PDB entry 8BQ8 | X-ray diffraction, 2.70 A resolution | chains A and B of the 6 polymer chains in the assembly

[Chain A (and B)]
Name: Disks large-like protein 1
Organism: Trichoplax sp. H2
Notes: chain B of this document is another copy of the same molecule, construct and numbering; everything in this record applies to it too
UniProt: A0A369SI82 (A0A369SI82_9METZ); residues 317-405 here correspond to UniProt positions 254-342 (UniProt number = residue number - 63)
Amino-acid sequence (94 residues; each row starts with the number of its first residue):
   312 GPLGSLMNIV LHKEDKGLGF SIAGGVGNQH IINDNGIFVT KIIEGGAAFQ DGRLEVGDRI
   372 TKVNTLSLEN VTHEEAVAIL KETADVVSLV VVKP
Disordered / not traced: 312-315, 327 (chain B: 312-314, 327)
Construct notes: expression tag (312-316)

[How chain A and chain B interact]
Pairs across the interface - 21 pairs, chain A then chain B:
  Leu-317(A) / Glu-380(B)
  Asn-319(A) / Asn-381(B)
  Thr-372(A) / Ser-378(B)
  Lys-373(A) / Ser-378(B)
  Lys-373(A) / Glu-380(B)  hydrogen bond (side chain-backbone)
  Lys-373(A) / Asn-381(B)
  Lys-373(A) / Val-382(B)
  Thr-376(A) / Leu-377(B)
  Thr-376(A) / Ser-378(B)  hydrogen bond (backbone-backbone)
  Leu-377(A) / Thr-376(B)
  Ser-378(A) / Thr-372(B)
  Ser-378(A) / Lys-373(B)
  Ser-378(A) / Thr-376(B)  hydrogen bond (backbone-backbone)
  Ser-378(A) / Ser-378(B)
  Glu-380(A) / Leu-317(B)
  Glu-380(A) / Lys-373(B)  hydrogen bond (backbone-side chain)
  Asn-381(A) / Asn-319(B)  hydrogen bond
  Asn-381(A) / Lys-373(B)
  Asn-381(A) / Val-401(B)
  Val-382(A) / Lys-373(B)
  Val-401(A) / Asn-381(B)
Other interface residues (no listed pair), chain A (12 interface residues in all): Arg-370
Other interface residues (no listed pair), chain B (12 interface residues in all): Arg-370

[Summary]
The chain A/chain B interface involves 12 residues from each chain; the contacts include 5 hydrogen bonds.
Polar pairs include Lys-373(A)/Glu-380(B), Asn-381(A)/Asn-319(B) and Thr-376(A)/Ser-378(B).
Both chains are Disks large-like protein 1 (Trichoplax sp. H2). Entry 8BQ8 (Crystal structure of Trichoplax
Dlg PDZ2 domain in complex with Trichoplax Vangl peptide) was determined by X-ray diffraction.
